4HF5 - chains A and H of the 4 polymer chains in the assembly; structure by X-ray diffraction, 3.00 A resolution.

Chain A:
Name: Hemagglutinin HA1
Organism: Influenza A virus
UniProtKB: C7S226 (C7S226_I57A0); the construct lacks a stretch of the UniProt sequence and is renumbered around it, so the offset changes along the chain: 10-53 = UniProt 15-58; 54-81 = UniProt 60-87; 82-95 = UniProt 89-102; 96-116 = UniProt 104-124; 3 more segments
Sequence (327 residues; row label = number of the first residue in the row; note: 1 number in that range is skipped by the numbering (no residue carries it; nothing is unmodelled there); a row labelled like 116A-116C holds insertion residues (116A, then the next letters in order)):
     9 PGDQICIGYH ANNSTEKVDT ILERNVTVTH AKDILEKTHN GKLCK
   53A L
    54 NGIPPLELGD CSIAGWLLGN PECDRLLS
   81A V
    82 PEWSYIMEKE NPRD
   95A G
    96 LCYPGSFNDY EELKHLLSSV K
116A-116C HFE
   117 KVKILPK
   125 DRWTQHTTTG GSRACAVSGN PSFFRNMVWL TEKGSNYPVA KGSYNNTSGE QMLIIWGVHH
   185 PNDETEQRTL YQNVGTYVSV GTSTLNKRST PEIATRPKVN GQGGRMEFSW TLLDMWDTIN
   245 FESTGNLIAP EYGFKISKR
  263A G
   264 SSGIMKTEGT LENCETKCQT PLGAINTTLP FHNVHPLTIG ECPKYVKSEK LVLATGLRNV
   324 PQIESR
Unresolved in the structure: 327-329
Construct notes: expression tag (9)
Disulfides: Cys52-Cys277, Cys64-Cys76, Cys281-Cys305
Covalent attachments: N-acetylglucosamine (NAG) linked to Asn169, Asn289
From the paper describing this entry:
  - mutagenesis - T193K: abolished binding to Fab 8F8 heavy chain (chain H) (citing earlier work)
  - mutagenesis - R137Q: decreased binding to Fab 8F8 heavy chain (chain H) (citing earlier work)
  - mutagenesis - R137Q: decreased binding to glycan

Chain H:
Name: Fab 8F8 heavy chain
Organism: Homo sapiens
Notes: antibody fragment or engineered binder
Sequence (233 residues; numbered 1 to 216 plus 17 insertion-coded residues; the number before each row is that of its first residue; a row labelled like 82A-82C holds insertion residues (82A, then the next letters in order)):
     1 EVQLVESGGG VVQPGRSLRL SCAASGFMFS SYVMHWVRQP PGKGLEWVAV IW
   52A Y
    53 DGSKTYFADS MRGRLTVSRD NSKNALYLQM
82A-82C NRL
    83 RAEDTAVYYC ARQQDSGY
100A-100M SGPEVSYYSHYGM
   101 DVWGQGTMVT VSSASTKGPS VFPLAPSSKS TSGGTAALGC LVKDYFPEPV TVSWNSGALT
   161 SGVHTFPAVL QSSGLYSLSS VVTVPSSSLG TQTYICNVNH KPSNTKVDKR VEPKSC
Unresolved in the structure: 117-140, 149-166, 179-216
Disulfides: Cys22-Cys92

Interface between chain A and chain H:
Pairs across the interface (34; chain A residue first):
  Thr131(A) - Tyr100G(H)  hydrogen bond
  Thr133(A) - Pro100C(H)
  Gly134(A) - Tyr100(H)
  Gly134(A) - Ser100A(H)
  Gly135(A) - Tyr100(H)
  Gly135(A) - Ser100A(H)  hydrogen bond (backbone-backbone)
  Ser136(A) - Gly99(H)  hydrogen bond (side chain-backbone)
  Arg137(A) - Met28(H)
  Arg137(A) - Ser31(H)  hydrogen bond (side chain-backbone)
  Arg137(A) - Tyr32(H)  hydrogen bond
  Arg137(A) - Asp97(H)  salt bridge
  Arg137(A) - Gly99(H)
  Ala140(A) - Met28(H)  hydrophobic
  Gly143(A) - Met28(H)
  Gly143(A) - Ser30(H)  hydrogen bond (backbone-side chain)
  Gly143(A) - Ser31(H)
  Asn144(A) - Tyr52A(H)
  Pro145(A) - Ser30(H)
  Pro145(A) - Ser31(H)
  Pro145(A) - Ser100A(H)
  Trp153(A) - Tyr100(H)  hydrophobic
  Thr155(A) - Tyr100(H)  hydrogen bond
  Thr155(A) - Tyr100G(H)  hydrogen bond
  Glu156(A) - Glu100D(H)
  Glu156(A) - Ser100F(H)  hydrogen bond
  Glu156(A) - Tyr100G(H)  hydrogen bond (backbone-side chain)
  Gly158(A) - Glu100D(H)  hydrogen bond (backbone-side chain)
  Thr189(A) - Tyr100K(H)
  Glu190(A) - Tyr100K(H)
  Thr193(A) - Tyr100G(H)
  Thr193(A) - His100J(H)
  Thr193(A) - Tyr100K(H)
  Leu194(A) - Tyr100(H)  hydrophobic
  Gln226(A) - Gly99(H)
Interface residues without a listed pair, chain A (22 interface residues in all): Lys157, Ser159, Arg192
Interface residues without a listed pair, chain H (17 interface residues in all): Asp53, Ser98
The authors on this interface:
  - pairs named by the authors: Gly134(A)-Tyr100(H) (hydrophobic contact), Gly135(A)-Tyr100(H) (hydrophobic contact), Arg137(A)-Asp97(H) (salt bridge), Trp153(A)-Tyr100(H) (pi stacking), Thr155(A)-Tyr100(H) (hydrogen bond), Leu194(A)-Tyr100(H) (hydrophobic contact)
  - epitope / paratope residues, chain A: Thr131(A), Gly134(A), Gly135(A), Arg137(A), Trp153(A), Thr155(A), Glu156(A), Gly158(A), Asp187(A), Leu194(A), Gly225(A)
  - epitope / paratope residues, chain H: Asp97(H), Tyr100(H), Ser100A(H), Tyr100G(H), His100J(H), Tyr100K(H)

In short:
The interface between chain A and chain H involves 22 residues on one side and 17 on the other; the contacts
include 11 hydrogen bonds and 1 salt bridge. Polar contacts include Arg137(A)-Asp97(H), Thr131(A)-Tyr100G(H)
and Ser136(A)-Gly99(H). The authors report hydrophobic contacts between Gly134(A) and Tyr100(H), Gly135(A) and
Tyr100(H) and Leu194(A) and Tyr100(H); a salt bridge between Arg137(A) and Asp97(H); pi stacking between
Trp153(A) and Tyr100(H). From the paper: T193K of chain A abolishes binding to Fab 8F8 heavy chain (chain H);
epitope/paratope residues Thr131(A), Gly134(A) and Asp97(H) among others.
Here chain A is Hemagglutinin HA1 (Influenza A virus) and chain H is Fab 8F8 heavy chain (Homo sapiens). Entry
4HF5 (Crystal structure of Fab 8F8 in complex a H2N2 influenza virus hemagglutinin) was determined by X-ray
diffraction.
